Entry 7VRT (electron microscopy, 5.10 A resolution (low resolution: residue-level contacts below are approximate; hydrogen-bond / salt-bridge calls are withheld)); this record covers chains cc and ch of the 191 polymer chains in the assembly.

== Chain cc (and ch) ==
Name: Major capsid protein
Organism: Enterobacteria phage T4
Notes: chain ch of this document is another copy of the same molecule, construct and numbering; everything in this record applies to it too
Reference sequence: P04535 (CAPSH_BPT4); residue numbers follow UniProt; this construct covers 1-521
Amino-acid sequence (521 residues; row label = number of the first residue in the row):
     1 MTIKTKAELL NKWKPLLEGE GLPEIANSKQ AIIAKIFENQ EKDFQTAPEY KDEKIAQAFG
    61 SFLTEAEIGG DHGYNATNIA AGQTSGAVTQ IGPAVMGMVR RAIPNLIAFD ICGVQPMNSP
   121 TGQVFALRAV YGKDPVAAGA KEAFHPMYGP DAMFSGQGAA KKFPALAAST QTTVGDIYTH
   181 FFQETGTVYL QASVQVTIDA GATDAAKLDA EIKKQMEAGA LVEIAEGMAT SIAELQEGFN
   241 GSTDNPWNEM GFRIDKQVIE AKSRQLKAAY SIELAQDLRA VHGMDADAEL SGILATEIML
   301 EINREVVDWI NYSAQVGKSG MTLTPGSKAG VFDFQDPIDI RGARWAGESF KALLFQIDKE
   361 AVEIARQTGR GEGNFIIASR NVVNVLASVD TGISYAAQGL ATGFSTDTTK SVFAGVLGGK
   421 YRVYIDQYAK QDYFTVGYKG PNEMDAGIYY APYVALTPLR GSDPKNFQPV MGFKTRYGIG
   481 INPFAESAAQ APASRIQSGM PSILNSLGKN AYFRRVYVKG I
Disordered / not traced: 1-106, 132-160, 486-502
Swiss-Prot annotation at these positions:
  - site: E65, A66 (Cleavage)

== How chain cc and chain ch interact ==
Pairs across the interface (85):
  D110(cc) with F404(ch)
  Q115(cc) with H282(ch)
  Q123(cc) with V281(ch)
  F125(cc) with D277(ch); L278(ch); V281(ch); H282(ch)
  V174(cc) with K509(ch)
  G175(cc) with L507(ch); K509(ch)
  Q191(cc) with V316(ch)
  M216(cc) with A329(ch)
  V222(cc) with V316(ch); A329(ch); G330(ch)
  A225(cc) with Q431(ch); Y517(ch)
  E226(cc) with K430(ch); Q431(ch); D432(ch); Y433(ch); R515(ch); Y517(ch)
  G227(cc) with R515(ch)
  T230(cc) with Y312(ch)
  S231(cc) with Y312(ch)
  E234(cc) with K262(ch); E305(ch); W309(ch); Y312(ch)
  L235(cc) with L504(ch)
  N245(cc) with K267(ch)
  P246(cc) with Q265(ch); L266(ch); K267(ch)
  W247(cc) with L266(ch); K267(ch); A268(ch); V470(ch)
  N248(cc) with R264(ch); Q265(ch); L266(ch); A268(ch); L294(ch); I298(ch); L459(ch); M471(ch); G472(ch); F473(ch)
  E249(cc) with L266(ch); K267(ch); A268(ch); L294(ch)
  M250(cc) with L290(ch); I293(ch); L294(ch); E297(ch)
  G251(cc) with E297(ch)
  F252(cc) with E297(ch)
  I254(cc) with L274(ch); L290(ch)
  K256(cc) with D277(ch)
  D358(cc) with N384(ch)
  V362(cc) with R380(ch)
  R370(cc) with I293(ch)
  E372(cc) with R380(ch); Q427(ch)
  N374(cc) with S405(ch)
  F413(cc) with F404(ch)
  V416(cc) with A401(ch)
  G418(cc) with A396(ch)
  G419(cc) with A396(ch); Q398(ch); A401(ch)
  K420(cc) with A396(ch); A401(ch)
  R422(cc) with A401(ch); T402(ch); F404(ch)
  K439(cc) with S405(ch)
  G440(cc) with S405(ch)
  P441(cc) with S405(ch); T406(ch)
  M444(cc) with L278(ch); M284(ch)
Also at the interface, not in a pair above, chain cc (50 interface residues in all): I111, L127, E217, G219, E223, I224, T243, R341, F355
Also at the interface, not in a pair above, chain ch (55 interface residues in all): S263, E289, D308, T408, K410, I503, G508, I521

== Summary ==
Chain cc and chain ch form an interface of 50 and 55 residues respectively.
Both chains are Major capsid protein (Enterobacteria phage T4). Entry 7VRT (The unexpanded head structure of
phage T4) was determined by electron microscopy, deposited together with 7VS5.
